PDB entry 8TAS | electron microscopy, 4.10 A resolution (low resolution: residue-level contacts below are approximate; hydrogen-bond / salt-bridge calls are withheld) | chains T and U of the 15 polymer chains in the assembly

Chain T:
Molecule: 215-nt DNA strand
Sequence (215 nucleotides; each row starts with the number of its first residue):
     6 GACTGTGTGC CCGTCAGACG CTGCGCCGCC GGCGGCCGGA GAATCCCGGT GCCGAGGCCG
    66 CCCTATTGGT CGTAGACAGC CCCAGCACCG CCTAAACGCA CGTACGCGCC GTCCCCCGCG
   126 TTTTAACCGC CAAGGGGATT ACCCCCCAGT CCCCAGGCAC GTGCCAGATA TATACATCCC
   186 GTACGCACGC ACATCATTCG ATCGGAGCTC CCGAT
Unresolved in the structure: 6-14, 208-220

Chain U:
Name: Histone H2A
Source organism: Xenopus laevis
UniProtKB: Q6AZJ8 (Q6AZJ8_XENLA); residues 0-129 here correspond to UniProt positions 1-130 (UniProt number = residue number + 1)
Chain sequence (133 residues; each row starts with the number of its first residue; numbers below 1 keep their minus sign (Ser-3 is residue -3)):
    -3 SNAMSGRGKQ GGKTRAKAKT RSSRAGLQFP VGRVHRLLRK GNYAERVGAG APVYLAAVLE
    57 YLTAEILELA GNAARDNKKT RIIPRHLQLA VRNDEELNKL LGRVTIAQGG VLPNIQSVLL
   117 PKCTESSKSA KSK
Unresolved in the structure: -3 to 11, 120-129
Construct notes: expression tag (-3 to -1); conflict Cys119 (Lys120 in Q6AZJ8)

How chain T and chain U interact:
Residue-residue contacts (13):
  DC152(T) with Arg42(U); Val43(U); Gly44(U); Ala45(U)
  DA153(T) with Arg35(U); Arg42(U); Val43(U)
  DC163(T) with Arg29(U)
  DG172(T) with Thr76(U); Arg77(U)
  DA173(T) with Lys75(U); Thr76(U); Arg77(U)
Also at the interface, not in a pair above, chain T (8 interface residues in all): DG161, DG162, DT174
Also at the interface, not in a pair above, chain U (12 interface residues in all): Thr16, His31, Glu41

Overview:
Chain T and chain U form an interface of 8 and 12 residues respectively.
Here chain T is a 215-nt DNA strand and chain U is Histone H2A (Xenopus laevis). Entry 8TAS (PRC2 monomer
bound to nucleosome) was determined by electron microscopy together with 8T9G and 8TB9 from the same study.
